Entry 5F3X (X-ray diffraction, 2.65 A resolution); this record covers chains A and B.

Chain A:
Protein: Harmonin
Organism: Homo sapiens
Notes: fragment: npdz1
UniProtKB: Q9Y6N9 (USH1C_HUMAN); residues 1-194 here = UniProt positions 1-194
Chain sequence (196 residues; numbered -1 to 194; the number before each row is that of its first residue; numbers below 1 keep their minus sign (Gly-1 is residue -1)):
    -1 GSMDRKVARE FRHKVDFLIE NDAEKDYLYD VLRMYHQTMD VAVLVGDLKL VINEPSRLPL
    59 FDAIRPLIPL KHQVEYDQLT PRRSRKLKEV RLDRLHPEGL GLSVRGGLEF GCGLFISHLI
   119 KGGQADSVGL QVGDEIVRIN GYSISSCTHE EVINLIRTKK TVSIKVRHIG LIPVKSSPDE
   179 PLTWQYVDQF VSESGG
Not modelled in the structure: -1 to 0, 93, 191-194
Construct notes: expression tag (-1 to 0)
Curated features (UniProtKB/Swiss-Prot):
  - mutagenesis: Arg103 (R103H: Strongly reduced affinity for USH1G)

Chain B:
Protein: Ankyrin repeat and SAM domain-containing protein 4B
Organism: Mus musculus
Notes: fragment: sam-pbm
UniProtKB: Q8K3X6 (ANS4B_MOUSE); residues 345-423 here = UniProt positions 345-423
Chain sequence (81 residues; row label = number of the first residue in the row):
   343 GSEEDAVDAT PLEVFLQSQH LEEFLPIFMR EQIDLEALLL CSDEDLQNIH MQLGPRKKVL
   403 SAIDKRKQVL QQPGQLVDTS L
Not modelled in the structure: 343-348
Construct notes: expression tag (343-344)
Curated features (UniProtKB/Swiss-Prot):
  - motif: Thr421 to Leu423 (PDZ-binding)

Interface between chain A and chain B:
Pairs across the interface (59):
  Leu98(A) - Leu423(B)  hydrogen bond (backbone-backbone)
  Gly99(A) - Leu423(B)  hydrogen bond (backbone-backbone)
  Leu100(A) - Thr421(B)
  Leu100(A) - Ser422(B)
  Leu100(A) - Leu423(B)  hydrogen bond (backbone-backbone)
  Ser101(A) - Thr421(B)
  Ser101(A) - Ser422(B)
  Val102(A) - Val419(B)
  Val102(A) - Asp420(B)
  Val102(A) - Thr421(B)  hydrogen bond (backbone-backbone)
  Arg103(A) - Leu418(B)
  Arg103(A) - Val419(B)
  Arg103(A) - Asp420(B)  salt bridge
  Gly104(A) - Leu418(B)
  Leu106(A) - Arg408(B)
  Leu106(A) - Leu412(B)  hydrophobic
  Glu107(A) - Val411(B)
  Glu107(A) - Leu412(B)
  Glu107(A) - Pro415(B)
  Phe108(A) - Pro415(B)
  Phe108(A) - Gly416(B)
  Phe108(A) - Gln417(B)
  Phe108(A) - Leu418(B)  hydrophobic
  Ser115(A) - Asp420(B)  hydrogen bond
  His116(A) - Asp420(B)  salt bridge
  Arg136(A) - Asp350(B)  salt bridge
  Tyr140(A) - Ala351(B)  hydrophobic
  Tyr140(A) - Glu355(B)
  Tyr140(A) - Gln359(B)  hydrogen bond
  Ser141(A) - Val356(B)
  Ser144(A) - Pro353(B)
  Ser144(A) - Arg408(B)  hydrogen bond (backbone-side chain)
  Cys145(A) - Val356(B)  hydrophobic
  Thr146(A) - Arg408(B)
  Thr146(A) - Val411(B)
  His147(A) - Thr421(B)  hydrogen bond
  Glu148(A) - Lys407(B)  salt bridge
  Glu149(A) - Phe357(B)
  Glu149(A) - Ser360(B)
  Glu149(A) - Arg408(B)  salt bridge
  Ile151(A) - Thr421(B)
  Asn152(A) - Ser360(B)
  Asn152(A) - Gln361(B)  hydrogen bond
  Leu153(A) - Gln359(B)
  Leu153(A) - Ser360(B)
  Ile154(A) - Leu423(B)  hydrophobic
  Arg155(A) - Leu423(B)
  Thr156(A) - Gln359(B)
  Thr156(A) - Ser360(B)
  Thr156(A) - His362(B)  hydrogen bond (backbone-side chain)
  Pro171(A) - Leu418(B)
  Val172(A) - Leu418(B)
  Lys173(A) - Gly416(B)  hydrogen bond (side chain-backbone)
  Lys173(A) - Gln417(B)
  Lys173(A) - Leu418(B)  hydrogen bond (backbone-backbone)
  Ser174(A) - Gln417(B)
  Ser175(A) - Gln417(B)  hydrogen bond
  Pro176(A) - Gly416(B)
  Leu180(A) - Leu418(B)  hydrophobic
Interface residues without a listed pair, chain A (35 interface residues in all): Gly97
Interface features reported in the paper:
  - specific contacts: Arg103(A)-Asp420(B) (salt bridge), Leu106(A)-Leu412(B) (hydrophobic contact), Phe108(A)-Leu418(B) (hydrophobic contact), Ser144(A)-Arg408(B) (backbone contact), Glu148(A)-Lys407(B) (salt bridge), Glu149(A)-Arg408(B) (salt bridge), Asn152(A)-Gln361(B) (hydrogen bond), Thr156(A)-His362(B) (backbone contact)

Summary:
35 residues of chain A face 23 of chain B across their interface; the contacts include 13 hydrogen bonds and 5
salt bridges. Polar contacts include Arg103(A)-Asp420(B), His116(A)-Asp420(B) and Arg136(A)-Asp350(B). The
paper describes salt bridges between Arg103(A) and Asp420(B), Glu148(A) and Lys407(B) and Glu149(A) and
Arg408(B); hydrophobic contacts between Leu106(A) and Leu412(B) and Phe108(A) and Leu418(B); backbone contacts
between Ser144(A) and Arg408(B) and Thr156(A) and His362(B).
Here chain A is Harmonin (Homo sapiens) and chain B is Ankyrin repeat and SAM domain-containing protein 4B
(Mus musculus). Entry 5F3X (Crystal structure of Harmonin NPDZ1 in complex with ANKS4B SAM-PBM) was determined
by X-ray diffraction together with 5F3Y from the same study.
